Entry 8WMM (electron microscopy, 2.98 A resolution); this record covers chains A and S of the 10 polymer chains in the assembly.

# Chain A
Name: deadCbCas9
Notes: engineered mutation(s): D9A; H837A
Chain sequence (1442 residues; numbered 1 to 1442; the number before each row is that of its first residue):
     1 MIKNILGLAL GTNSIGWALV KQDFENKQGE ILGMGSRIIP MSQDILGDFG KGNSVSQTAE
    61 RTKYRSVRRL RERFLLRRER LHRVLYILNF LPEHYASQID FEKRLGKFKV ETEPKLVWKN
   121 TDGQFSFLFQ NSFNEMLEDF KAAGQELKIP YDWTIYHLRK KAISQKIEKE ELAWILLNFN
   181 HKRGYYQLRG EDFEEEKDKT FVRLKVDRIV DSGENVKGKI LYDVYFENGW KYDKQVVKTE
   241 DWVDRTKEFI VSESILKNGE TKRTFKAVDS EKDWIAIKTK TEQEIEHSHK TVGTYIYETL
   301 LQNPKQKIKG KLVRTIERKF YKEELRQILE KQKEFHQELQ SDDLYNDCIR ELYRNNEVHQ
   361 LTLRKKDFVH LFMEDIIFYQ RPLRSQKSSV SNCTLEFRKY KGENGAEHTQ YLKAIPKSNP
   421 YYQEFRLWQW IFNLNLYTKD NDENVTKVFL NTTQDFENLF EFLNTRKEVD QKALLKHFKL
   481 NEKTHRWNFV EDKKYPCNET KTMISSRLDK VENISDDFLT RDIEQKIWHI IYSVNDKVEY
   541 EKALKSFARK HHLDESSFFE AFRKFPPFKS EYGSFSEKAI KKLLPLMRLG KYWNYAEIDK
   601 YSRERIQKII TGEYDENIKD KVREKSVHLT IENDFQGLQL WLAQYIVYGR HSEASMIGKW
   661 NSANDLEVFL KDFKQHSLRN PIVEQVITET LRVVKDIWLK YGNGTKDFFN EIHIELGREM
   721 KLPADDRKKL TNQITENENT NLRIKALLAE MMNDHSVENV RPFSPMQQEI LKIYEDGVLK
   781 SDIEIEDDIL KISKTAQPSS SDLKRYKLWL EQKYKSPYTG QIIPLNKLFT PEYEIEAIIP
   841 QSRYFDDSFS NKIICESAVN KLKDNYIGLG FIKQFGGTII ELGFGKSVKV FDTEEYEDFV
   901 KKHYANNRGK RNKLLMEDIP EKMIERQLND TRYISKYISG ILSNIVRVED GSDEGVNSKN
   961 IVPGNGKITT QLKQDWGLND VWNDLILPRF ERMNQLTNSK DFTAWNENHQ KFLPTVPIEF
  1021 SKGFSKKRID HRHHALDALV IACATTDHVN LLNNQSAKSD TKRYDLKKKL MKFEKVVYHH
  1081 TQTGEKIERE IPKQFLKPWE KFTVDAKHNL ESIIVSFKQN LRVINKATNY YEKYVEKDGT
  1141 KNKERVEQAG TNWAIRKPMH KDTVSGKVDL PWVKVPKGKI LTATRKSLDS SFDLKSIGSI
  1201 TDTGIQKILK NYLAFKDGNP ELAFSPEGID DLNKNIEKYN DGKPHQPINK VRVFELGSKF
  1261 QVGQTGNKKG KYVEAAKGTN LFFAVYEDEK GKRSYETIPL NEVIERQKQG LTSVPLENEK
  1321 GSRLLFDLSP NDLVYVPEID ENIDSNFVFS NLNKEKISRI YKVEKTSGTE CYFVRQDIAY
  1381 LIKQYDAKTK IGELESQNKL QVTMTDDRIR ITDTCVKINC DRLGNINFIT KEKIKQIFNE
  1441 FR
Disordered / not traced: 718-929, 1074-1091

# Chain S
Molecule: NTS
Sequence (28 nucleotides; each row starts with the number of its first residue; numbers below 1 keep their minus sign (DG-6 is residue -6)):
    -6 GAGAATGTCG GGGAGCCGAG ACAAAACG
Disordered / not traced: -6 to 11

# How chain A and chain S interact
Residue-residue contacts (28):
  Gln43(A) - DG13(S)  phosphate contact
  Gln43(A) - DA14(S)  phosphate contact
  Asp44(A) - DA12(S)  base contact
  Asp44(A) - DG13(S)  sugar contact
  Lys1179(A) - DA18(S)  salt bridge to the phosphate
  Glu1255(A) - DA18(S)  phosphate contact
  Glu1255(A) - DA19(S)  phosphate contact
  Leu1256(A) - DA18(S)  sugar contact
  Leu1256(A) - DA19(S)  phosphate contact
  Gly1257(A) - DA18(S)  phosphate contact
  Ser1258(A) - DA18(S)  hydrogen bond to the phosphate
  Glu1274(A) - DA16(S)  sugar contact
  Glu1274(A) - DA17(S)  sugar contact
  Ala1276(A) - DA16(S)  sugar contact
  Lys1277(A) - DA14(S)  base contact
  Lys1277(A) - DC15(S)  sugar contact
  Gly1278(A) - DC15(S)  hydrogen bond to the phosphate
  Gly1278(A) - DA16(S)  hydrogen bond to the phosphate
  Thr1279(A) - DA16(S)  hydrogen bond to the phosphate
  Asn1280(A) - DA16(S)  hydrogen bond to the phosphate
  Asn1280(A) - DA17(S)  hydrogen bond to the phosphate
  Lys1365(A) - DC15(S)  phosphate contact
  Lys1365(A) - DA16(S)  hydrogen bond to the base
  Thr1366(A) - DA16(S)  phosphate contact
  Ser1367(A) - DA16(S)  sugar contact
  Ser1367(A) - DA17(S)  hydrogen bond to the phosphate
  Gln1397(A) - DA17(S)  base contact
  Lys1399(A) - DC15(S)  salt bridge to the phosphate
Other interface residues (no listed pair), chain A (25 interface residues in all): Ser42, Lys1161, Lys1195, Ala1275, Glu1364, Gly1368, Gln1384
Other interface residues (no listed pair), chain S (9 interface residues in all): DC20

# Overview
Chain A and chain S form an interface of 25 and 9 residues respectively, with 8 hydrogen bonds and 2 salt
bridges. Polar pairs include Lys1365(A)-DA16(S), Ser1258(A)-DA18(S) and Gly1278(A)-DC15(S).
Here chain A is deadCbCas9 and chain S is NTS. Entry 8WMM (Structure of CbCas9-PcrIIC1 complex bound to 28-bp
DNA substrate (20-nt complementary)) was determined by electron microscopy, deposited together with 8IYQ,
8WMH, 8WMN and 8WR4.
